PDB entry 2C7A | X-ray diffraction, 2.50 A resolution | chains B and C of the 4 polymer chains in the assembly

[Chain B]
Name: Progesterone receptor
Organism: Homo sapiens
Notes: fragment: dna binding domain, residues 399-476
UniProt: P06401 (PRGR_HUMAN); residues 563-640 here correspond to UniProt positions 399-476 (UniProt number = residue number - 164)
Amino-acid sequence (78 residues; row label = number of the first residue in the row):
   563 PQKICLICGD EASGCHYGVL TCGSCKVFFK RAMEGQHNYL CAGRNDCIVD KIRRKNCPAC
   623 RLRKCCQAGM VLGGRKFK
Unresolved in the structure: 640
Metal / ion sites: Zn2+ site 1: Cys-567, Cys-570, Cys-584, Cys-587; Zn2+ site 2: Cys-603, Cys-609, Cys-619, Cys-622
What the authors report for this chain:
  - binding site for the 18-nt DNA strand (chain C): Cys-577, His-578, Tyr-579, Gly-580, Ser-586, Lys-588, Val-589, Arg-593, Arg-616, Lys-617, Arg-623, Arg-637, Lys-638
  - specificity-determining residues: Lys-588, Arg-593
  - mutagenesis - R637A/K638A: decreased binding to inverted repeat PREs

[Chain C]
Molecule: 18-nt DNA strand
Sequence (18 nucleotides; row label = number of the first residue in the row):
     1 CCAGAACAGT TTGTTCTG

[Chain B / chain C interface]
Residue-residue contacts (10; chain B residue first):
  Gly-585(B) / DT14(C)  base contact
  Ser-586(B) / DG13(C)  phosphate contact
  Ser-586(B) / DT14(C)  phosphate contact
  Val-589(B) / DT14(C)  base contact
  Arg-593(B) / DT12(C)  base contact
  Arg-593(B) / DG13(C)  hydrogen bond to the base
  Arg-616(B) / DG13(C)  salt bridge to the phosphate
  Lys-617(B) / DT12(C)  phosphate contact
  Arg-623(B) / DG13(C)  salt bridge to the phosphate
  Arg-637(B) / DG18(C)  base contact

[In short]
The interface between chain B and chain C involves 8 residues on one side and 4 on the other, with 1 hydrogen
bond and 2 salt bridges. Among the polar pairs are Arg-593(B)/DG13(C), Arg-616(B)/DG13(C) and
Arg-623(B)/DG13(C). The paper reports a binding site for the 18-nt DNA strand (chain C) at Cys-577(B),
His-578(B) and Tyr-579(B) among others; R637A/K638A of chain B reduce binding to inverted repeat PREs.
Chain B is Progesterone receptor (Homo sapiens) and chain C is an 18-nt DNA strand; the structure, Structure
of the progesterone receptor-DNA complex, was determined by X-ray diffraction.
